PDB entry 4PHX | X-ray diffraction, 2.40 A resolution | chains A and C of the 8 polymer chains in the assembly

[Chain A (and C)]
Name: Protein AggB
Source organism: Escherichia coli
Notes: chain C of this document is another copy of the same molecule, construct and numbering; everything in this record applies to it too
Reference sequence: P46006 (AGGB_ECOLX); residues 1-121 here correspond to UniProt positions 25-145 (UniProt number = residue number + 24)
Sequence (142 residues; numbered 1 to 142; the number before each row is that of its first residue):
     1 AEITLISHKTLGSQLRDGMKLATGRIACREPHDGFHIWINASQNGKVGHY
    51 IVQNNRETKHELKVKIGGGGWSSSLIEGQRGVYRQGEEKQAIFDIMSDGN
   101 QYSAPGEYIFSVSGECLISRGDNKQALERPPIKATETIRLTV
Not modelled in the structure: 9, 11, 57-59, 121-124 (chain C: 9-10, 57-59, 120-124)
Differences from the reference sequence: expression tag (122-142)
Disulfides: Cys-28/Cys-116

[Interface between chain A and chain C]
Contacting residue pairs (6; chain A residue first):
  Arg-16(A) with Arg-29(C)
  Asn-100(A) with Arg-29(C); Glu-30(C)
  Gln-101(A) with Glu-30(C), hydrogen bond (backbone-side chain)
  Tyr-102(A) with Pro-131(C), hydrophobic; Ile-132(C), hydrophobic
Interface residues without a listed pair, chain A (5 interface residues in all): Ser-13

[In short]
5 residues of chain A and 4 residues of chain C are in contact; the contacts include 1 hydrogen bond. The
hydrogen-bonded pair is Gln-101(A)/Glu-30(C).
Chain A and chain C are both Protein AggB (Escherichia coli); the structure, Crystal structure of AggB, the
minor subunit of aggregative adherence fimbriae type I from the Escherichia ..., was determined by X-ray
diffraction together with 4OR1 and 4PH8 from the same study.
